1LXK - chain A; structure by X-ray diffraction, 1.53 A resolution.

Chain A:
Name: Hyaluronate Lyase
From: Streptococcus pneumoniae
Notes: EC 4.2.2.1
Amino-acid sequence (721 residues; numbered 170 to 890; the number before each row is that of its first residue):
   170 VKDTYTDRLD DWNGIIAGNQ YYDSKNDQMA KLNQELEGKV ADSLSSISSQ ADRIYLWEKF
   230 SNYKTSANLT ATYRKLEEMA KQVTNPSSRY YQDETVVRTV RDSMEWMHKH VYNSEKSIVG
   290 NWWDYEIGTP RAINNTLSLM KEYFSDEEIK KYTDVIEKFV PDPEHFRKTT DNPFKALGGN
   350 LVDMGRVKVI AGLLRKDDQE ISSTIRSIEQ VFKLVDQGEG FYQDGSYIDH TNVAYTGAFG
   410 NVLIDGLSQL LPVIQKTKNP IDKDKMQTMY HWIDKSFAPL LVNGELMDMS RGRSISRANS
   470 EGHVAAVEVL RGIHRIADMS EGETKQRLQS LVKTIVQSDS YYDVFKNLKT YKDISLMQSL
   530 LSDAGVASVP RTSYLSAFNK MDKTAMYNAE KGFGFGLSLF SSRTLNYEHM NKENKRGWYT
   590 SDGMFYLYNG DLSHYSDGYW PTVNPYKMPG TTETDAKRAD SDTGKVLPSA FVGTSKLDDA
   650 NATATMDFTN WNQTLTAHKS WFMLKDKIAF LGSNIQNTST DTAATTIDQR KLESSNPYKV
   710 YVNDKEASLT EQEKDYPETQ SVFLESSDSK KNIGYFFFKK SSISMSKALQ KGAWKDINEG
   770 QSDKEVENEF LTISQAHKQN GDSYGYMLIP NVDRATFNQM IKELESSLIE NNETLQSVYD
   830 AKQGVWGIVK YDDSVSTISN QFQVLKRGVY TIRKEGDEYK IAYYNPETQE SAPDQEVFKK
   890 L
Disordered / not traced: 170, 890
Construct notes: engineered mutation Phe408 (Tyr in 437705)
What the authors report for this chain:
  - catalytic residues: Asn349, His399
  - binding site for beta-D-glucopyranuronic acid: Arg243, Asn349, His399, Arg462, Arg466
  - binding site for N-acetylglucosamine: Trp291, Trp292, Phe343, Glu388, Arg466
  - mutagenesis - Y408F: abolished catalytic activity (citing earlier work)
  - mutagenesis - R243V: decreased catalytic activity (citing earlier work)
  - mutagenesis - N580G: increased catalytic activity (citing earlier work)

In short:
The paper reports catalytic residues Asn349 and His399; Y408F abolishes catalytic activity; 3 substitutions
were tested in all.
Chain A is Hyaluronate Lyase (Streptococcus pneumoniae); the structure, Streptococcus pneumoniae Hyaluronate
Lyase in Complex with Tetrasaccharide Hyaluronan Substrate, was determined by X-ray diffraction, deposited
together with 1LOH.
